PDB entry 6B45 | electron microscopy, 3.50 A resolution | chains H and M of the 10 polymer chains in the assembly

# Chain H
Protein: CRISPR-associated protein Csy3
Source organism: Pseudomonas aeruginosa (strain UCBPP-PA14)
UniProt: Q02MM1 (CSY3_PSEAB); numbering as in UniProt (aligned over 1-342)
Amino-acid sequence (344 residues; numbered -1 to 342; the number before each row is that of its first residue; numbers below 1 keep their minus sign (Met-1 is residue -1)):
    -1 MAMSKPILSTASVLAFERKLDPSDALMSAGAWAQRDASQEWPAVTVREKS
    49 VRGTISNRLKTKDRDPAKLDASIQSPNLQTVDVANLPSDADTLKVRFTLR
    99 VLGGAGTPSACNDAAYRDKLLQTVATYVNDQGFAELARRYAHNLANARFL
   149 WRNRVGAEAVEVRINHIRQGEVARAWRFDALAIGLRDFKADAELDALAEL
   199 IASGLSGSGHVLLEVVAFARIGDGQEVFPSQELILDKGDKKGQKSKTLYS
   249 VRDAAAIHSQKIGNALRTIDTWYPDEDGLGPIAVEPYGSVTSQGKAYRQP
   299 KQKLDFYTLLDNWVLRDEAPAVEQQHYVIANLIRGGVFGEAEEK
Disordered / not traced: -1 to 5, 339-342
Construct notes: initiating methionine (-1); expression tag (0)

# Chain M
Molecule: Pseudomonas aeruginosa strain SMC4485 CRISPR repeat sequence
Source organism: Pseudomonas aeruginosa
Sequence (60 nucleotides; each row starts with the number of its first residue):
     1 CUAAGAAAUUCACGGCGGGCUUGAUGUCCGCGUCUACCUGGUUCACUGCC
    51 GUGUAGGCAG

# How chain H and chain M interact
Residue-residue contacts - 45 pairs, chain H then chain M:
  Val11(H) - G5(M)  base contact
  Ala13(H) - G5(M)  sugar contact
  Phe14(H) - G5(M)  hydrogen bond to the sugar
  Phe14(H) - A6(M)  sugar contact
  Glu15(H) - G5(M)  phosphate contact
  Glu15(H) - A6(M)  phosphate contact
  Arg16(H) - A6(M)  salt bridge to the phosphate
  Arg16(H) - A7(M)  salt bridge to the phosphate
  Ser48(H) - G15(M)  phosphate contact
  Val49(H) - C13(M)  base contact
  Val49(H) - G15(M)  phosphate contact
  Arg50(H) - C13(M)  hydrogen bond to the sugar
  Arg50(H) - G14(M)  hydrogen bond to the sugar
  Arg50(H) - G15(M)  hydrogen bond to the phosphate
  Arg50(H) - C16(M)  sugar contact
  Gly51(H) - C13(M)  base contact
  Leu76(H) - G15(M)  base contact
  Gln77(H) - C13(M)  hydrogen bond to the base
  Val79(H) - C13(M)  base contact
  Trp149(H) - A8(M)  base contact
  Arg150(H) - C11(M)  salt bridge to the phosphate
  Arg150(H) - A12(M)  salt bridge to the phosphate
  Ser228(H) - U10(M)  hydrogen bond to the phosphate
  Gln229(H) - U9(M)  base contact
  Gln229(H) - U10(M)  hydrogen bond to the phosphate
  Glu230(H) - U9(M)  base contact
  Leu231(H) - U9(M)  base contact
  His256(H) - U9(M)  salt bridge to the phosphate
  Gln258(H) - U9(M)  phosphate contact
  Lys259(H) - U9(M)  phosphate contact
  Lys259(H) - U10(M)  salt bridge to the phosphate
  Asn262(H) - A8(M)  hydrogen bond to the phosphate
  Arg265(H) - A7(M)  sugar contact
  Arg265(H) - A8(M)  salt bridge to the phosphate
  Glu283(H) - A8(M)  phosphate contact
  Val288(H) - A8(M)  base contact
  Thr289(H) - A8(M)  base contact
  Ser290(H) - A8(M)  hydrogen bond to the base
  Arg332(H) - A6(M)  hydrogen bond to the sugar
  Arg332(H) - A7(M)  hydrogen bond to the sugar
  Gly333(H) - A6(M)  sugar contact
  Gly334(H) - G5(M)  sugar contact
  Gly334(H) - A6(M)  sugar contact
  Val335(H) - G5(M)  base contact
  Val335(H) - A6(M)  base contact
Interface residues without a listed pair, chain H (36 interface residues in all): Thr52, Pro74, Ala108, Phe226, Lys242

# In short
The interface between chain H and chain M involves 36 residues on one side and 12 on the other; the contacts
include 11 hydrogen bonds and 7 salt bridges. Polar pairs include Gln77(H)-C13(M), Ser290(H)-A8(M) and
Phe14(H)-G5(M).
Here chain H is CRISPR-associated protein Csy3 (Pseudomonas aeruginosa (strain UCBPP-PA14)) and chain M is
Pseudomonas aeruginosa strain SMC4485 CRISPR repeat sequence (Pseudomonas aeruginosa). Entry 6B45 (Cryo-EM
structure of Type I-F CRISPR crRNA-guided Csy surveillance complex) was determined by electron microscopy,
deposited together with 6B44, 6B46, 6B47 and 6B48.
